1PRT - chains A and B of the 6 polymer chains in the assembly; structure by X-ray diffraction, 2.90 A resolution.

Chain A:
Protein: Pertussis toxin (subunit S1)
Organism: Bordetella pertussis
Reference sequence: P04977 (TOX1_BORPE); residues 2-235 here correspond to UniProt positions 36-269 (UniProt number = residue number + 34)
Sequence (234 residues; row label = number of the first residue in the row):
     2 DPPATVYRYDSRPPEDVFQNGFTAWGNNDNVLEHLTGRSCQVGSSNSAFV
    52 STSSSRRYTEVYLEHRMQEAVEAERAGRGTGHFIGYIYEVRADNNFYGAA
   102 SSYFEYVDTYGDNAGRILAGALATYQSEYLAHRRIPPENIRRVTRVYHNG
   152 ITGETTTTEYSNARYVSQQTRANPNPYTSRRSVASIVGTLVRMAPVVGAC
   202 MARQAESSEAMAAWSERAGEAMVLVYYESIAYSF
Not modelled in the structure: 211-220
UniProt features mapped onto this chain:
  - active site: H35, E129
  - binding site (NAD(+)): W26
Cystine bridges: C41-C201

Chain B:
Protein: Pertussis toxin (subunit S2)
Organism: Bordetella pertussis
Reference sequence: P04978 (TOX2_BORPE); residues 4-199 here correspond to UniProt positions 31-226 (UniProt number = residue number + 27)
Sequence (196 residues; row label = number of the first residue in the row):
     4 GIVIPPQEQITQHGSPYGRCANKTRALTVAELRGSGDLQEYLRHVTRGWS
    54 IFALYDGTYLGGEYGGVIKDGTPGGAFDLKTTFCIMTTRNTGQPATDHYY
   104 SNVTATRLLSSTNSRLCAVFVRSGQPVIGACTSPYDGKYWSMYSRLRKML
   154 YLIYVAGISVRVHVSKEEQYYDYEDATFETYALTGISICNPGSSLC
Cystine bridges: C23-C87, C120-C134, C192-C199

Chain A / chain B interface:
Pairs across the interface (7):
  V188(A) - V158(B)
  V188(A) - A159(B)
  V188(A) - G160(B)
  E229(A) - Y154(B)  hydrogen bond (backbone-side chain)
  Y233(A) - Y154(B)
  F235(A) - K151(B)
  F235(A) - Y154(B)  hydrophobic
Also at the interface, not in a pair above, chain A (6 interface residues in all): Y227, S230
Also at the interface, not in a pair above, chain B (6 interface residues in all): L155

In short:
Chain A and chain B each contribute 6 residues to their interface; the contacts include 1 hydrogen bond. Its
one hydrogen-bonded contact is E229(A)-Y154(B). Curated annotation (UniProt) lists active-site residues H35(A)
and E129(A) and NAD+-binding residue W26(A) on chain A.
Chain A is Pertussis toxin (subunit S1) and chain B is Pertussis toxin (subunit S2), both from Bordetella
pertussis; the structure, The crystal structure of pertussis toxin, was determined by X-ray diffraction.
